4LGM - chain A; structure by X-ray diffraction, 2.71 A resolution.

# Chain A
Name: Vps4 AAA ATPase
Source organism: Sulfolobus solfataricus
Notes: EC 3.6.4.6
Reference sequence: Q97ZJ7 (Q97ZJ7_SULSO); numbering as in UniProt (aligned over 85-372)
Sequence (295 residues; row label = number of the first residue in the row; note: 84 numbers in that range are skipped by the numbering (no residue carries them; nothing is unmodelled there); numbers below 1 keep their minus sign (Gly-6 is residue -6)):
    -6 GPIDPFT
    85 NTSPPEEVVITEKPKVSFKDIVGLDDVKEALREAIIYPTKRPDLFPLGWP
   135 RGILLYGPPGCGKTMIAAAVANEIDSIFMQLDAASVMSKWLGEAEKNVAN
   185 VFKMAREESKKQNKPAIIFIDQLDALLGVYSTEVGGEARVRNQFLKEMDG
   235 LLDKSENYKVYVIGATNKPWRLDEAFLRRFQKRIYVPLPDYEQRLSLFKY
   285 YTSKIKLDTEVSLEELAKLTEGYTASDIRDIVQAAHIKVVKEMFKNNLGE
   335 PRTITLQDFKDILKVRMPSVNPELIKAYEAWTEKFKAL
Unresolved in the structure: -6 to 0, 85-98, 173-175, 212-221, 237-243, 370-372
Construct notes: expression tag (-6 to 0); engineered mutation Gln206 (Glu in Q97ZJ7)
Reported in the primary citation:
  - self-association interface (contacts with another copy of this molecule); pairs are residue here / residue on that copy: Tyr121-Phe328 (pi stacking)
  - mutagenesis - F328A: decreased catalytic activity on ATP
  - mutagenesis - Y121D, E206Q, R262A, R263A: abolished catalytic activity on ATP
  - catalytic residues: Arg262
  - catalytic residues: Arg263 (proposed by the authors, not directly observed)

# Summary
From the paper: catalytic residues Arg262 and Arg263; Y121D, E206Q and R262A, among others, abolish catalytic
activity on ATP; 5 substitutions were tested in all.
Chain A is Vps4 AAA ATPase (Sulfolobus solfataricus); the structure, Crystal Structure of Sulfolobus
solfataricus Vps4, was determined by X-ray diffraction together with 4LCB from the same study.
